7UML - chains A and R of the 7 polymer chains in the assembly; structure by electron microscopy, 3.50 A resolution.

[Chain A]
Name: Nucleoprotein
From: Vesicular stomatitis Indiana virus
UniProt: P03521 (NCAP_VSIVA); residue numbers follow UniProt; this construct covers 1-422
Chain sequence (422 residues; numbered 1 to 422; the number before each row is that of its first residue):
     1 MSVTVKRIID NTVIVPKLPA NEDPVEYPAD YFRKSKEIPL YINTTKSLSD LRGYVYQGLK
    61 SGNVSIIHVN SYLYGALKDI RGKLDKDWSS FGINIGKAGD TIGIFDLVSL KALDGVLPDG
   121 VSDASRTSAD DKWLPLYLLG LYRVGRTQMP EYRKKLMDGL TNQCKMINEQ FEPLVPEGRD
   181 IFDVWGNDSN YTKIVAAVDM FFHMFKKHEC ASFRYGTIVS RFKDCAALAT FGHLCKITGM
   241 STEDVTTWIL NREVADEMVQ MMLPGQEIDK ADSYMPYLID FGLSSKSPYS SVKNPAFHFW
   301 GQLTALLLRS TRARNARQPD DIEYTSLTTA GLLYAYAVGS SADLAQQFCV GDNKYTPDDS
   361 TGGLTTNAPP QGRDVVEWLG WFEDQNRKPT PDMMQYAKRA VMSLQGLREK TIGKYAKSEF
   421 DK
Disordered / not traced: 1-19, 342-365
UniProt features mapped onto this chain:
  - binding site (RNA): Arg-143, Tyr-152, Lys-206, Arg-214, Lys-286, Arg-317, Arg-408
Reported in the primary citation:
  - binding site for the 13-nt RNA strand (chain R): Arg-143, Tyr-152, Lys-206, Arg-214, Lys-286, Arg-312, Arg-317, Arg-408
  - conformationally variable residues (loop rearrangement, register shift): Lys-111 to Trp-133, Lys-154 to Ile-181

[Chain R]
Molecule: 13-nt RNA strand
From: Vesicular stomatitis Indiana virus
Sequence (13 nucleotides; numbered 26 to 38; the number before each row is that of its first residue):
    26 UUUUUUUUUU UUU

[Interface between chain A and chain R]
Residue-residue contacts (34):
  Asp-23(A) / U29(R)  phosphate contact
  Arg-143(A) / U35(R)  salt bridge to the phosphate
  Arg-143(A) / U36(R)  salt bridge to the phosphate
  Glu-151(A) / U33(R)  base contact
  Tyr-152(A) / U33(R)  sugar contact
  Tyr-152(A) / U35(R)  hydrogen bond to the phosphate
  Lys-155(A) / U35(R)  phosphate contact
  Gln-163(A) / U36(R)  base contact
  Arg-214(A) / U37(R)  salt bridge to the phosphate
  Tyr-215(A) / U36(R)  phosphate contact
  Ile-218(A) / U35(R)  base contact
  Ile-218(A) / U36(R)  sugar contact
  Val-219(A) / U35(R)  base contact
  Asp-224(A) / U29(R)  hydrogen bond to the sugar
  Asp-224(A) / U30(R)  hydrogen bond to the sugar
  Asp-224(A) / U31(R)  phosphate contact
  Cys-225(A) / U31(R)  phosphate contact
  Ala-226(A) / U31(R)  hydrogen bond to the phosphate
  Lys-286(A) / U29(R)  sugar contact
  Lys-286(A) / U30(R)  salt bridge to the phosphate
  Ser-290(A) / U30(R)  hydrogen bond to the phosphate
  Ser-290(A) / U31(R)  phosphate contact
  Ser-291(A) / U31(R)  hydrogen bond to the phosphate
  Val-292(A) / U30(R)  phosphate contact
  Val-292(A) / U31(R)  base contact
  His-298(A) / U31(R)  sugar contact
  His-298(A) / U32(R)  salt bridge to the phosphate
  Arg-312(A) / U32(R)  base contact
  Asn-315(A) / U32(R)  sugar contact
  Ala-316(A) / U32(R)  phosphate contact
  Arg-317(A) / U31(R)  sugar contact
  Arg-317(A) / U32(R)  phosphate contact
  Arg-408(A) / U33(R)  base contact
  Arg-408(A) / U34(R)  salt bridge to the phosphate
Also at the interface, not in a pair above, chain A (30 interface residues in all): Arg-146, Met-149, Met-166, Lys-206, Ser-212, Ser-287, Gln-302
Also at the interface, not in a pair above, chain R (10 interface residues in all): U38

[In short]
30 residues of chain A face 10 of chain R across their interface, with 6 hydrogen bonds and 6 salt bridges.
Polar pairs include Asp-224(A)/U29(R), Asp-224(A)/U30(R) and Tyr-152(A)/U35(R). From the paper: a binding site
for the 13-nt RNA strand (chain R) at Arg-143(A), Tyr-152(A) and Lys-206(A) among others; conformational
variability at Lys-111(A) and Lys-154(A).
Chain A is Nucleoprotein and chain R is a 13-nt RNA strand, both from Vesicular stomatitis Indiana virus; the
structure, Structure of vesicular stomatitis virus (local reconstruction, 3.5 A resolution), was determined by
electron microscopy (same publication as 7UMK).
